5R44 - chains A and B of the 5 polymer chains in the assembly; structure by X-ray diffraction, 1.05 A resolution.

# Chain A
Name: Chymotrypsinogen A
Source organism: Bos taurus
Notes: EC 3.4.21.1
UniProt: P00766 (CTRA_BOVIN); numbering as in UniProt (aligned over 1-13)
Amino-acid sequence (13 residues; each row starts with the number of its first residue):
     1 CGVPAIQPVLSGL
Unresolved in the structure: 11-13

# Chain B
Name: Chymotrypsinogen A
Source organism: Bos taurus
Notes: EC 3.4.21.1
UniProt: P00766 (CTRA_BOVIN); residues 16-146 here = UniProt positions 16-146
Amino-acid sequence (131 residues; row label = number of the first residue in the row):
    16 IVNGEEAVPGSWPWQVSLQDKTGFHFCGGSLINENWVVTAAHCGVTTSDV
    66 VVAGEFDQGSSSEKIQKLKIAKVFKNSKYNSLTINNDITLLKLSTAASFS
   116 QTVSAVCLPSASDDFAAGTTCVTTGWGLTRY
Curated features (UniProtKB/Swiss-Prot):
  - active site (Charge relay system): His57, Asp102
Disulfides: Cys42-Cys58

# How chain A and chain B interact
Residue-residue contacts (19):
  Cys1(A) - Ala120(B)
  Cys1(A) - Val121(B)
  Cys1(A) - Cys122(B)  disulfide
  Gly2(A) - Ala120(B)  hydrogen bond (backbone-backbone)
  Gly2(A) - Cys122(B)
  Pro4(A) - Ser26(B)
  Pro4(A) - Pro28(B)
  Pro4(A) - Trp29(B)  hydrophobic
  Ala5(A) - Gln116(B)
  Ile6(A) - Val23(B)  hydrophobic
  Ile6(A) - Pro24(B)
  Ile6(A) - Gly25(B)
  Ile6(A) - Ser26(B)
  Ile6(A) - Thr117(B)
  Gln7(A) - Ser26(B)
  Pro8(A) - Ser26(B)
  Pro8(A) - Trp27(B)  hydrophobic
  Val9(A) - Val23(B)  hydrophobic
  Leu10(A) - Val137(B)  hydrophobic
Also at the interface, not in a pair above, chain B (14 interface residues in all): Glu20
Inter-chain disulfides: Cys1(A)-Cys122(B)

# In short
Chain A and chain B form an interface of 9 and 14 residues respectively, with 1 disulfide bond and 1 hydrogen
bond. Its one hydrogen bond, Gly2(A)-Ala120(B), is backbone to backbone. UniProt lists active-site residues
His57(B) and Asp102(B) on chain B.
Here chain A is Chymotrypsinogen A and chain B is Chymotrypsinogen A, both from Bos taurus. Entry 5R44
(Crystal Structure of gamma-Chymotrypsin at pH 7.5, room temperature) was determined by X-ray diffraction.
